Entry 2YIW (X-ray diffraction, 2.00 A resolution); this record covers chain A.

Chain A:
Molecule: Mitogen-activated protein kinase 14
From: Homo sapiens
Notes: EC 2.7.11.24
UniProtKB: Q16539 (MK14_HUMAN); numbering as in UniProt (aligned over 2-360)
Amino-acid sequence (359 residues; row label = number of the first residue in the row):
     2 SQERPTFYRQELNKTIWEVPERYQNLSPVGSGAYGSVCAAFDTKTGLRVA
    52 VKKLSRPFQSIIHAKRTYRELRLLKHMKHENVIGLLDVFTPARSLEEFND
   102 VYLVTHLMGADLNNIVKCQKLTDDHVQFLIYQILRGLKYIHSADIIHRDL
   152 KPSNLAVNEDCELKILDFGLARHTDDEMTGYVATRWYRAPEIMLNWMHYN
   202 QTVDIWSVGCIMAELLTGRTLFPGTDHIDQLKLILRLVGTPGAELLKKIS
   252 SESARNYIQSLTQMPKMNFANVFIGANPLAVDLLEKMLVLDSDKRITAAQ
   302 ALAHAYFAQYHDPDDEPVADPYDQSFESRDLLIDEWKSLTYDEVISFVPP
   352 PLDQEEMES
Unresolved in the structure: 2-4, 33-35, 115-122, 170-181, 354-360
Ligand contacts:
  - I46 (2-fluoro-4-[4-(4-fluorophenyl)-1H-pyrazol-3-yl]pyridine): Pro191, Glu192, Leu195, Trp197, Leu232, Leu236, Pro242, Leu246, Lys249, Ile250, Ile259, Leu291, Asp292, Ser293, Arg296
  - YIW (1-(3-tert-butyl-1-phenyl-1H-pyrazol-5-yl)-3-(2-{[3-(1-methylethyl)[1,2,4]triazolo[4,3-a]pyridin-6-yl]sulfanyl}benzyl)urea): Val30, Val38, Ala51, Val52, Lys53, Arg67, Arg70, Glu71, Leu74, Leu75, Met78, Val83, Ile84, Leu104, Thr106, His107, Leu108, Met109, Gly110, Ala111, Ile146, His148, Ala157, Ile166, Leu167, Asp168, Phe169
Curated features (UniProtKB/Swiss-Prot):
  - motif: Thr180 to Tyr182 (TXY)
  - active site: Asp168 (Proton acceptor)
  - binding site (ATP): Val30 to Val38, Lys53
  - modified residue: Ser2 (N-acetylserine), Thr16 (Phosphothreonine), Lys53 (N6-acetyllysine), Lys152 (N6-acetyllysine), Thr180 (Phosphothreonine), Tyr182 (Phosphotyrosine), Thr263 (Phosphothreonine), Tyr323 (Phosphotyrosine)
  - natural variant: Ala51 (A51V: In a gastric adenocarcinoma sample), Pro322 (P322R: In a lung adenocarcinoma sample)
  - mutagenesis: Ala34 (A34V: Lowered kinase activity), Lys53 (K53R: Loss of kinase activity), Lys54 (K54R: Impairs MAP2K6/MKK6-dependent autophosphorylation), Tyr69 (Y69H: Lowered kinase activity), Asp168 (D168A: Loss of kinase activity), Thr175 (T175A: No effect on either the kinase activity or tyrosine phosphorylation), Asp176 (D176A: Emulation of the active state. Increase in activity; when associated with S-327 or L-327), Asp177 (D177A: Loss of kinase activity), Thr180 (T180E: Loss of kinase activity), Tyr182 (Y182F: Loss of kinase activity), Ala320 (A320T: Lowered kinase activity), Phe327 (F327L: Emulation of the active state. Increase in activity; when associated with A-176; F327S: Emulation of the active state. Increase in activity; when associated with A-176), 1 further mutagenesis entry in UniProt

Summary:
Bound to chain A: compound YIW and compound I46. Curated annotation (UniProt) lists active-site residue
Asp168, 10 ATP-binding residues and 13 mutagenesis sites.
Chain A is Mitogen-activated protein kinase 14 (Homo sapiens); the structure, triazolopyridine inhibitors of
p38 kinase, was determined by X-ray diffraction together with 2YIS and 2YIX from the same study.
